Entry 8VFV (electron microscopy, 3.30 A resolution); this record covers chains H and A of the 14 polymer chains in the assembly.

Chain H:
Molecule: B16_d77.5 mouse Fab heavy chain Fv
Organism: Mus musculus
Notes: antibody fragment or engineered binder
Chain sequence (130 residues; numbered 1 to 113 plus 17 insertion-coded residues; the number before each row is that of its first residue; a row labelled like 82A-82C holds insertion residues (82A, then the next letters in order)):
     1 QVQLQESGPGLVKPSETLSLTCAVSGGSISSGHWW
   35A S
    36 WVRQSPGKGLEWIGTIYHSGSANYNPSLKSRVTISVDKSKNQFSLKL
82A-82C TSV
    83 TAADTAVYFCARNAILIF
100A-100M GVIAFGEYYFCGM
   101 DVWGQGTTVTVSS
Cystine bridges: Cys22-Cys92

Chain A:
Molecule: Envelope glycoprotein gp120
Organism: Human immunodeficiency virus 1
Reference sequence: Q2N0S6 (Q2N0S6_9HIV1); the construct lacks a stretch of the UniProt sequence and is renumbered around it, so the offset changes along the chain: 31-141 = UniProt 30-140; 150-185 = UniProt 141-176; 189-309 = UniProt 188-308; 312-323 = UniProt 309-320; 2 more segments
Chain sequence (481 residues; numbered 31 to 513 plus 12 insertion-coded residues; 14 numbers in that range are skipped by the numbering (no residue carries them; nothing is unmodelled there); the number before each row is that of its first residue; a row labelled like 185A-185K holds insertion residues (185A, then the next letters in order)):
    31 AENLWVTVYYGVPVWKDAETTLFCASDAKAYETEKHNVWATHACVPTDPN
    81 PQEIHLENVTEEFNMWKNNMVEQMHEDIISLWDQSLKPCVKLTPLCVTLQ
   131 CTNYTEKLRSM
   150 MKGELKNCSFNMTTELRDKKQKVYSLFYRLDVVQIN
185A-185K ENQGNRSNNSN
   189 KEYRLINCNTSAITQACPKVSFEPIPIHYCAPAGFAILKCKDKKFNGTGP
   239 CPSVSTVQCTHGIKPVVSTQLLLNGSLAEEEVIIRSENITNNAKNILVQL
   289 NTPVQINCTRPNNNTVKSIRI
   312 GPGQAFYYTGDI
  323A I
   324 GHIRQAHCNVSKATWNETLGKVVKQLRKHFGNNTIIRFAQSSGGDLEVTT
   374 HSFNCGGEFFYCNTSGLFNSTWIS
   399 NTSVQGSNSTGSNDSITLPCRIKQIINMWQRIGQAMYAPPIQGVIRCVSN
   449 ITGLILTRDGGSTNSTTETFRPGGGDMRDNWRSELYKYKVVKIEPLGVAP
   499 TRCKRRVVGRRRRRR
Not modelled in the structure: 31-32, 58-65, 185A-185K, 399-410, 459-462, 506-513
Sequence notes: conflict Glu106 (Thr105 in Q2N0S6), Tyr134 (Val133 in Q2N0S6), Glu136 (Asn135 in Q2N0S6), 18 further conflict positions vs the reference (Q2N0S6) not listed
Cystine bridges: Cys54-Cys74, Cys119-Cys205, Cys126-Cys196, Cys131-Cys157, Cys218-Cys247, Cys228-Cys239, Cys296-Cys331, Cys378-Cys445, Cys385-Cys418
Covalently attached groups: N-acetylglucosamine (NAG) linked to Asn88, Asn133, Asn156, Asn160, Asn197, Asn234, Asn262, Asn276, Asn295, Asn301, Asn386, Asn448; glycan linked to Asn332
Reported in the primary citation:
  - contacts within the chain: Glu136-Lys151 (salt bridge)

How chain H and chain A interact:
Residue-residue contacts (18; chain H residue first):
  Leu98(H) - His325(A)
  Phe100(H) - His325(A)
  Phe100(H) - Ile326(A)
  Phe100(H) - Arg327(A)
  Val100B(H) - His330(A)
  Phe100E(H) - Ser140(A)
  Phe100E(H) - Met141(A)  hydrogen bond (backbone-backbone)
  Phe100E(H) - Gln328(A)
  Phe100E(H) - His330(A)
  Phe100E(H) - Thr415(A)
  Phe100E(H) - Pro417(A)  hydrophobic
  Glu100G(H) - Ser140(A)
  Glu100G(H) - Arg327(A)
  Glu100G(H) - Gln328(A)  hydrogen bond (side chain-backbone)
  Tyr100I(H) - Lys137(A)
  Tyr100I(H) - Leu138(A)
  Tyr100I(H) - Arg139(A)
  Tyr100I(H) - His325(A)
Interface residues without a listed pair, chain H (9 interface residues in all): Gly100A, Gly100F, Tyr100H
Interface residues without a listed pair, chain A (13 interface residues in all): Leu416

In short:
9 residues of chain H and 13 residues of chain A are in contact; the contacts include 2 hydrogen bonds. Polar
pairs include Glu100G(H)-Gln328(A) and Phe100E(H)-Met141(A). The paper reports contacts within the chain
involving Glu136(A) and Lys151(A).
Chain H is B16_d77.5 mouse Fab heavy chain Fv (Mus musculus) and chain A is Envelope glycoprotein gp120 (Human
immunodeficiency virus 1); the structure, HIV Env BG505_MD39_B16 SOSIP boosting trimer in complex with
B16_d77.5 mouse Fab and RM20A3 Fab, was determined by electron microscopy together with 8F92, 8F9G and 8F9M
from the same study.
